7S01 - chains A and n of the 9 polymer chains in the assembly; structure by X-ray diffraction, 3.40 A resolution.

# Chain A
Molecule: DNA-directed RNA polymerase subunit
Organism: Bacillus phage AR9
UniProt: A0A172JIC8 (A0A172JIC8_9CAUD); numbering as in UniProt (aligned over 1-464)
Sequence (464 residues; each row starts with the number of its first residue):
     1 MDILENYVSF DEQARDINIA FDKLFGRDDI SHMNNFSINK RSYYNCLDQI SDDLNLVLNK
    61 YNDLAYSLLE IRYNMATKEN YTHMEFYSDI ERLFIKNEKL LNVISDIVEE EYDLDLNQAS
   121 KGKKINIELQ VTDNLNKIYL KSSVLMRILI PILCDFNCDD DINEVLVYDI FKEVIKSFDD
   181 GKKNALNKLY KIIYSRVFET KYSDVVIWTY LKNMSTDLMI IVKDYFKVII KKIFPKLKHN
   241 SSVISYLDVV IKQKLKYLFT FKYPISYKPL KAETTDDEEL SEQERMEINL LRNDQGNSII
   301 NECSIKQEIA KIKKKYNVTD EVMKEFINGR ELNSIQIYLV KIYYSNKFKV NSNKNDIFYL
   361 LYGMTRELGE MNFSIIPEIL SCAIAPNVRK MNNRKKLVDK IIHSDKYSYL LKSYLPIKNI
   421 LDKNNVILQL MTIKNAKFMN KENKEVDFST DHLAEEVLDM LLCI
Unresolved in the structure: 1
From the paper describing this entry:
  - binding site for Template strand of the forked DNA oligonucleotide (downstream copy) containing the P077 AR9 promoter motif: Val205 to Met214, Phe261, Tyr263, Arg394, Lys395, Lys396
  - specificity-determining residues: Val206
  - mutagenesis - V206G: increased catalytic activity on -10T-containing promoters
  - binding site for Template strand of the forked DNA oligonucleotide (downstream copy) containing the P077 AR9 promoter motif (chain n): Ser245, Tyr246
  - mutagenesis - Y246A: abolished catalytic activity on dsDNA
  - mutagenesis - S245E, Y246A: unchanged catalytic activity on fork template
  - mutagenesis - S245E: decreased catalytic activity on dsDNA template
  - mutagenesis - R389A/K390A/R394A/K395A/K396A: decreased catalytic activity

# Chain n
Molecule: Template strand of the forked DNA oligonucleotide (downstream copy) containing the P077 AR9 promoter motif
Sequence (32 nucleotides; row label = number of the first residue in the row):
     1 CTCCAATATG TGATATAATA TAUUGUUUAT TG
Unresolved in the structure: 23-32

# How chain A and chain n interact
Residue-residue contacts (37; chain A residue first):
  Lys40(A) with DA15(n), phosphate contact
  Arg41(A) with DA13(n), base contact; DT14(n), hydrogen bond to the base; DA15(n), phosphate contact
  Ser42(A) with DA15(n), hydrogen bond to the phosphate
  Asn45(A) with DT16(n), hydrogen bond to the phosphate
  Ser120(A) with DT21(n), base contact
  Lys123(A) with DT21(n), base contact
  Lys124(A) with DT21(n), base contact; DA22(n), salt bridge to the phosphate
  Ile125(A) with DT21(n), base contact
  Asn126(A) with DT21(n), hydrogen bond to the base; DA22(n), base contact
  Leu129(A) with DA20(n), base contact; DT21(n), base contact
  Gln130(A) with DA20(n), base contact; DT21(n), base contact
  Val131(A) with DA20(n), hydrogen bond to the base
  Glu199(A) with DA22(n), phosphate contact
  Lys232(A) with DA15(n), salt bridge to the phosphate
  Ile233(A) with DA17(n), base contact
  Lys236(A) with DT16(n), salt bridge to the phosphate; DA17(n), hydrogen bond to the base; DA18(n), hydrogen bond to the base
  Leu237(A) with DA18(n), base contact
  Lys238(A) with DA18(n), hydrogen bond to the base
  Ile244(A) with DA20(n), base contact
  Ser245(A) with DA18(n), sugar contact; DA20(n), phosphate contact
  Tyr246(A) with DA17(n), sugar contact; DA18(n), stacking on the base
  Val249(A) with DA17(n), phosphate contact; DA18(n), sugar contact
  Val250(A) with DA17(n), base contact
  Lys254(A) with DT16(n), base contact
  Tyr257(A) with DT16(n), hydrogen bond to the base
  Asn392(A) with DC1(n), phosphate contact
Interface residues without a listed pair, chain A (31 interface residues in all): Leu116, Glu128, Arg196, Asp248, Gln253
Interface residues without a listed pair, chain n (11 interface residues in all): DT19

# Summary
Chain A and chain n form an interface of 31 and 11 residues respectively, with 9 hydrogen bonds, 3 salt
bridges and 1 aromatic stacking contact. Polar contacts include Arg41(A)-DT14(n), Asn126(A)-DT21(n) and
Val131(A)-DA20(n). The paper reports a binding site for Template strand of the forked DNA oligonucleotide
(downstream copy) containing the P077 AR9 promoter motif at Val205(A), Phe261(A) and Tyr263(A) among others;
V206G of chain A increases catalytic activity on -10T-containing promoters; 4 substitutions were tested in
all.
Chain A is DNA-directed RNA polymerase subunit (Bacillus phage AR9) and chain n is Template strand of the
forked DNA oligonucleotide (downstream copy) containing the P077 AR9 promoter motif; the structure, X-ray
structure of the phage AR9 non-virion RNA polymerase holoenzyme in complex with a forked oligonucleotide ...,
was determined by X-ray diffraction (same publication as 7S00, 7UM0 and 7UM1).
